8DQZ - chains A and B of the 10 polymer chains in the assembly; structure by electron microscopy, 2.92 A resolution.

# Chain A
Name: Replication factor C subunit 1
Organism: Saccharomyces cerevisiae
Reference sequence: P38630 (RFC1_YEAST); residues 1-861 here = UniProt positions 1-861
Amino-acid sequence (918 residues; numbered 1 to 918; the number before each row is that of its first residue):
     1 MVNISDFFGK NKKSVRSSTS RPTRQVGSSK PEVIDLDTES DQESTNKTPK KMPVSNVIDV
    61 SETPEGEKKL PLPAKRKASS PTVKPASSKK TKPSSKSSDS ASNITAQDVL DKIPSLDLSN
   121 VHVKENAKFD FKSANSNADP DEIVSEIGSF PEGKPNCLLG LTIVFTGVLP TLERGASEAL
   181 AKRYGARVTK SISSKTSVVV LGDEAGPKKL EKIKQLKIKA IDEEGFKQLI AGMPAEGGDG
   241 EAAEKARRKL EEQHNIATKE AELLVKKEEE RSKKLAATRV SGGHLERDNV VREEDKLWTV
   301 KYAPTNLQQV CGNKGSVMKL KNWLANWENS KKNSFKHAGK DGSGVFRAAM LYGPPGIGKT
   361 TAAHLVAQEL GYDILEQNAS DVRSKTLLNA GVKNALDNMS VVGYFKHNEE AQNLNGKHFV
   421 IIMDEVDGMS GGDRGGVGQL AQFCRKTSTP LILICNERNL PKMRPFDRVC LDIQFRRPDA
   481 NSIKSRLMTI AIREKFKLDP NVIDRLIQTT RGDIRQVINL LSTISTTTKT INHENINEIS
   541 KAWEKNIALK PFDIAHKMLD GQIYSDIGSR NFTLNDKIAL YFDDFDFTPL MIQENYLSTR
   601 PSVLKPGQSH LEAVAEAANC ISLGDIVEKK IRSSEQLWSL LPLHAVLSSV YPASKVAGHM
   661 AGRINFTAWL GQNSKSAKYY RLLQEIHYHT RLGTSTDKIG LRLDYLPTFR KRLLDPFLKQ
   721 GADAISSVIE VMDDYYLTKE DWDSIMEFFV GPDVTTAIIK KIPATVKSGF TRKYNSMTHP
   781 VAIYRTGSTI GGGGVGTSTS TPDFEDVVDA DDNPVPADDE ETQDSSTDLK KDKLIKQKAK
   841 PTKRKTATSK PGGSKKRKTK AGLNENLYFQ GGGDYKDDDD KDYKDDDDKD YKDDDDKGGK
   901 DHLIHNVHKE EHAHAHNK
Unresolved in the structure: 1-289, 408-412, 787-918
Construct notes: expression tag (862-918)
Metal / ion sites: Mg2+: T360 (together with ATP-gamma-S)
Small-molecule neighbours: ATP-gamma-S (AGS; phosphothiophosphoric acid-adenylate ester): T299, Y302, A303, P304, Q309, V310, C311, P355, G356, I357, G358, K359, T360, T361, N456, R486, I514, R515, I518
Swiss-Prot annotation at these positions:
  - motif (Nuclear localization signal): K830 to L834, K855 to K860
  - binding site (ATP): T299, C311, G353 to T361, N456
  - modified residue: T38 (Phosphothreonine), S40 (Phosphoserine), T63 (Phosphothreonine)
  - mutagenesis: D427 (D427H: In cs mutant CDC44-2; causes cell cycle arrest), G436 (G436R: In cs mutant CDC44-3/4; causes cell cycle arrest), G512 (G512A: In cs mutant CDC44-9; no effect), D513 (D513N: In cs mutants CDC44-1/5/8 and CDC44-9; causes cell cycle arrest)
What the authors report for this chain:
  - binding site for the 22-nt DNA strand: T386, R434
  - binding site for the 18-nt DNA strand: F582, W638

# Chain B
Name: Replication factor C subunit 4
Organism: Saccharomyces cerevisiae
Reference sequence: P40339 (RFC4_YEAST); residue numbers follow UniProt; this construct covers 1-323
Amino-acid sequence (323 residues; numbered 1 to 323; the number before each row is that of its first residue):
     1 MSKTLSLQLP WVEKYRPQVL SDIVGNKETI DRLQQIAKDG NMPHMIISGM PGIGKTTSVH
    61 CLAHELLGRS YADGVLELNA SDDRGIDVVR NQIKHFAQKK LHLPPGKHKI VILDEADSMT
   121 AGAQQALRRT MELYSNSTRF AFACNQSNKI IEPLQSRCAI LRYSKLSDED VLKRLLQIIK
   181 LEDVKYTNDG LEAIIFTAEG DMRQAINNLQ STVAGHGLVN ADNVFKIVDS PHPLIVKKML
   241 LASNLEDSIQ ILRTDLWKKG YSSIDIVTTS FRVTKNLAQV KESVRLEMIK EIGLTHMRIL
   301 EGVGTYLQLA SMLAKIHKLN NKA
Unresolved in the structure: 1-3, 322-323
Metal / ion sites: Mg2+: T56 (together with ATP-gamma-S)
Small-molecule neighbours:
  - ATP-gamma-S (AGS; phosphothiophosphoric acid-adenylate ester), molecule 1: V12, Y15, R16, P17, D22, I23, V24, M50, P51, G52, I53, G54, K55, T56, T57, E115, N145, R174, M202, R203, I206
  - ATP-gamma-S (AGS), molecule 2: R128, E132, P153, R157
Swiss-Prot annotation at these positions:
  - binding site (ATP): V12, V24, G49 to T57, N145, R203

# How chain A and chain B interact
Contacting residue pairs (77):
  V291(A) - N136(B)
  R292(A) - P105(B)  hydrogen bond (side chain-backbone)
  R292(A) - G106(B)
  E294(A) - N41(B)
  D295(A) - N41(B)
  D295(A) - P105(B)
  D295(A) - H108(B)  hydrogen bond (backbone-side chain)
  D295(A) - R139(B)  hydrogen bond (backbone-side chain)
  K296(A) - N41(B)
  K296(A) - N136(B)  hydrogen bond
  L297(A) - N41(B)
  L297(A) - P43(B)  hydrophobic
  L297(A) - H44(B)
  L297(A) - S135(B)
  L297(A) - R139(B)
  V300(A) - S135(B)
  P355(A) - E152(B)
  E376(A) - R129(B)  salt bridge
  N378(A) - R129(B)
  A379(A) - R90(B)  hydrogen bond (backbone-side chain)
  A379(A) - Q125(B)
  A379(A) - A126(B)
  S380(A) - R90(B)
  S380(A) - K94(B)  hydrogen bond (backbone-side chain)
  D381(A) - R90(B)  hydrogen bond (backbone-side chain)
  D381(A) - K94(B)  salt bridge
  V382(A) - R90(B)
  E425(A) - Q125(B)
  E425(A) - R128(B)  salt bridge
  E425(A) - R129(B)
  G428(A) - Q125(B)
  N456(A) - R128(B)
  N456(A) - P153(B)
  D513(A) - S156(B)  hydrogen bond
  R515(A) - E132(B)  salt bridge
  R515(A) - S156(B)  hydrogen bond
  R515(A) - R157(B)
  Q516(A) - Q155(B)
  Q516(A) - S156(B)
  Q516(A) - C158(B)
  Q516(A) - I160(B)
  N519(A) - R157(B)
  N519(A) - C158(B)
  T523(A) - R32(B)
  T523(A) - A159(B)
  I524(A) - R32(B)
  T526(A) - R32(B)
  T526(A) - Q35(B)
  T527(A) - R32(B)
  A542(A) - R162(B)  hydrogen bond (backbone-side chain)
  W543(A) - A159(B)  hydrophobic
  W543(A) - I160(B)
  W543(A) - R162(B)
  E544(A) - R162(B)  hydrogen bond (backbone-side chain)
  K545(A) - E152(B)  salt bridge
  I547(A) - E152(B)
  Y564(A) - E282(B)
  S569(A) - E282(B)
  L574(A) - I289(B)  hydrophobic
  N575(A) - K275(B)  hydrogen bond (side chain-backbone)
  N575(A) - N276(B)  hydrogen bond
  K577(A) - E282(B)  salt bridge
  I578(A) - K275(B)
  V627(A) - M297(B)  hydrophobic
  K630(A) - M297(B)
  K630(A) - E301(B)  salt bridge
  L640(A) - H296(B)
  L640(A) - M297(B)  hydrophobic
  L640(A) - L300(B)  hydrophobic
  L643(A) - G293(B)
  V646(A) - L286(B)  hydrophobic
  V646(A) - I289(B)  hydrophobic
  L647(A) - K290(B)
  Y651(A) - L286(B)  hydrophobic
  Y651(A) - E287(B)  hydrogen bond
  Y651(A) - K290(B)
  S654(A) - L286(B)
Interface residues without a listed pair, chain A (60 interface residues in all): W298, G356, T360, H364, R383, D424, D427, K541, N546, I563, C620, L623, L637, S639, P642, V650
Interface residues without a listed pair, chain B (47 interface residues in all): E28, I36, M42, T130, L133, N148, F271, R285

# Summary
60 residues of chain A and 47 residues of chain B are in contact; the contacts include 14 hydrogen bonds and 7
salt bridges. Polar pairs include E376(A)-R129(B), D381(A)-K94(B) and E425(A)-R128(B). The paper reports a
binding site for the 22-nt DNA strand at T386(A) and R434(A); a binding site for the 18-nt DNA strand at
F582(A) and W638(A).
Here chain A is Replication factor C subunit 1 and chain B is Replication factor C subunit 4, both from
Saccharomyces cerevisiae. Entry 8DQZ (Intermediate state of RFC:PCNA bound to a 3' ss/dsDNA junction) was
determined by electron microscopy, deposited together with 8DQW, 8DQX, 8DR0, 8DR1, 8DR3, 8DR4 and 3 further
entries.
